Entry 3PXU (X-ray diffraction, 2.10 A resolution); this record covers chain A.

Chain A:
Molecule: Phosphopantetheine adenylyltransferase
From: Burkholderia pseudomallei
Notes: EC 2.7.7.3
UniProt: Q3JW91 (COAD_BURP1); residue numbers follow UniProt; this construct covers 1-166
Chain sequence (170 residues; each row starts with the number of its first residue; numbers below 1 keep their minus sign (Gly-3 is residue -3)):
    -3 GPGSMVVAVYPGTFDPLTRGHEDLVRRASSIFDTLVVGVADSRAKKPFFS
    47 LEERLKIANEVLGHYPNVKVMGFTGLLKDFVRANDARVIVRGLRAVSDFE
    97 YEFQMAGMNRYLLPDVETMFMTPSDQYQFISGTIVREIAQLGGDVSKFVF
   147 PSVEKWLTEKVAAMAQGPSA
Not modelled in the structure: -3 to -1, 92-94, 162-166
Construct notes: expression tag (-3 to 0)
Residues lining bound ligands: dephospho coenzyme A (COD): Tyr6, Pro7, Gly8, Thr9, Phe10, Gly16, His17, Leu20, Ala36, Ser38, Lys41, Phe69, Gly71, Leu72, Leu73, Arg87, Gly88, Arg90, Tyr97, Glu98, Met101, Asn105, Pro119, Tyr123, Ile126, Ile130, Glu133, Ile134, Leu137
Curated features (UniProtKB/Swiss-Prot):
  - binding site (ATP): Tyr6 to Phe10, His17, Gly88 to Arg90, Glu98, Tyr123 to Thr129
  - binding site (substrate): Thr9, Lys41, Leu73, Arg87
  - site: His17 (Transition state stabilizer)
What the authors report for this chain:
  - binding site for dephospho coenzyme A: Thr9, Arg87, Glu98
  - conformationally variable residues (order/disorder transition): Val92 to Asp94, Phe95, Phe99, Tyr107

Summary:
Bound to chain A: dephospho coenzyme A. From UniProt: 17 ATP-binding residues and 4 substrate-binding
residues. The paper reports a binding site for dephospho coenzyme A at Thr9, Arg87 and Glu98; conformational
variability at Val92, Phe95 and Phe99 among others.
Chain A is Phosphopantetheine adenylyltransferase (Burkholderia pseudomallei); the structure, Crystal
structure of phosphopantetheine adenylyltransferase from Burkholderia pseudomallei bound to dephospho-coenzyme
A, was determined by X-ray diffraction, deposited together with 3K9W.
